Entry 1J2T (X-ray diffraction, 1.80 A resolution); this record covers chains A and B of the 6 polymer chains in the assembly.

Chain A (and B):
Molecule: creatinine amidohydrolase
Organism: Pseudomonas putida
Notes: EC 3.5.2.10; chain B of this document is another copy of the same molecule, construct and numbering; everything in this record applies to it too
UniProt: P83772 (P83772_PSEPU); residues 1-260 here = UniProt positions 1-260
Amino-acid sequence (260 residues; numbered 1 to 260; the number before each row is that of its first residue):
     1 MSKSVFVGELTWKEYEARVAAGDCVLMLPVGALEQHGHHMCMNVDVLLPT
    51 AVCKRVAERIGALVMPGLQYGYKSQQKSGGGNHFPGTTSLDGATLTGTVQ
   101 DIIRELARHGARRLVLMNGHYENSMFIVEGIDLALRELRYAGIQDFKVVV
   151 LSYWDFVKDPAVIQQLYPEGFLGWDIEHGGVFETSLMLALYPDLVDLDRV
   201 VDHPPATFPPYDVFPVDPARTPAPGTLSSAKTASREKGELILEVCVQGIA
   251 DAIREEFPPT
Unresolved in the structure: 1-2, 260
Curated features (UniProtKB/Swiss-Prot):
  - binding site (Mn(2+)): Glu34, Asp45, His120
  - binding site (Zn(2+)): Glu34, His36, Asp45, His120, Glu183
  - binding site (creatine): Ser78, Tyr121, Trp174, Asp175, His178
  - site: Glu122 (Coordinates a catalytic water molecule)
  - mutagenesis: Tyr121 (Y121A: 30-fold decrease in catalytic efficiency), Glu122 (E122Q: 700-fold decrease in catalytic efficiency. No ion in metal binding site 1), Trp154 (W154A: Loss of activity; W154F: 340-fold decrease in catalytic efficiency), Trp174 (W174A: Nearly no activity; W174F: 2-fold decrease in catalytic efficiency), His178 (H178A: Loss of activity), Glu183 (E183Q: Loss of activity)
Metal / ion sites: Mn2+: Glu34, Asp45, His120; Zn2+: His36, Asp45, Glu183

Chain A / chain B interface:
Pairs across the interface (72; chain A residue first):
  Tyr72(A) with Met125(B), hydrophobic; Val128(B); Glu129(B), hydrogen bond
  Lys73(A) with Glu129(B), salt bridge; Asp132(B), salt bridge; Leu133(B); Arg136(B)
  Gln75(A) with Val128(B)
  Asp91(A) with Glu129(B); Leu133(B); Arg136(B), salt bridge
  Gly92(A) with Glu129(B), hydrogen bond (backbone-side chain)
  Met125(A) with Tyr72(B), hydrophobic; Met125(B), hydrophobic; Phe126(B)
  Phe126(A) with Met125(B)
  Val128(A) with Tyr72(B); Gln75(B)
  Glu129(A) with Tyr72(B), hydrogen bond; Lys73(B), salt bridge; Asp91(B); Gly92(B), hydrogen bond (side chain-backbone)
  Ile131(A) with Phe214(B), hydrophobic
  Asp132(A) with Lys73(B), salt bridge
  Leu133(A) with Lys73(B); Asp91(B)
  Leu135(A) with Phe214(B), hydrophobic; Pro215(B)
  Arg136(A) with Lys73(B); Asp91(B), salt bridge
  Phe146(A) with Pro215(B)
  Lys147(A) with Val213(B); Phe214(B)
  Val148(A) with Asp212(B); Val213(B); Phe214(B), hydrogen bond (backbone-backbone)
  Val149(A) with Tyr211(B), hydrophobic; Asp212(B)
  Val150(A) with Tyr211(B); Asp212(B), hydrogen bond (backbone-backbone); Phe214(B), hydrophobic
  Leu151(A) with Pro210(B); Tyr211(B), hydrophobic
  Asp155(A) with Pro210(B)
  Phe156(A) with Pro210(B)
  Pro210(A) with Leu151(B); Asp155(B); Phe156(B)
  Tyr211(A) with Val149(B), hydrophobic; Val150(B); Leu151(B), hydrophobic; Phe156(B), hydrophobic; Ala252(B), hydrophobic; Glu256(B), hydrogen bond
  Asp212(A) with Val148(B); Val149(B); Val150(B), hydrogen bond (backbone-backbone)
  Val213(A) with Lys147(B); Val148(B); Glu256(B)
  Phe214(A) with Ile131(B), hydrophobic; Leu135(B), hydrophobic; Lys147(B); Val148(B), hydrogen bond (backbone-backbone)
  Pro215(A) with Leu135(B); Phe146(B)
  Arg220(A) with Glu256(B), salt bridge
  Ala252(A) with Tyr211(B), hydrophobic
  Glu255(A) with Tyr211(B)
  Glu256(A) with Tyr211(B), hydrogen bond; Val213(B); Arg220(B), salt bridge
Interface residues without a listed pair, chain A (35 interface residues in all): Ala93, Glu122, Lys158
Interface residues without a listed pair, chain B (35 interface residues in all): Glu122, Gln144, Phe208, Glu255

Summary:
Chain A and chain B each contribute 35 residues to their interface, with 10 hydrogen bonds and 8 salt bridges.
Polar contacts include Lys73(A)-Glu129(B), Lys73(A)-Asp132(B) and Asp91(A)-Arg136(B). UniProt lists 3
Mn2+-binding residues, 5 Zn2+-binding residues, 5 creatine-binding residues and 6 mutagenesis sites on chain
A.
Both chains are creatinine amidohydrolase (Pseudomonas putida). Entry 1J2T (Creatininase Mn) was determined by
X-ray diffraction, deposited together with 1J2U and 1V7Z.
